Entry 7VXH (electron microscopy, 2.95 A resolution); this record covers chains B and D of the 4 polymer chains in the assembly.

== Chain B ==
Protein: Capsid protein VP2
From: Coxsackievirus B3
UniProt: P03313 (POLG_CXB3N); residues 1-263 here correspond to UniProt positions 70-332 (UniProt number = residue number + 69)
Sequence (263 residues; numbered 1 to 263; the number before each row is that of its first residue):
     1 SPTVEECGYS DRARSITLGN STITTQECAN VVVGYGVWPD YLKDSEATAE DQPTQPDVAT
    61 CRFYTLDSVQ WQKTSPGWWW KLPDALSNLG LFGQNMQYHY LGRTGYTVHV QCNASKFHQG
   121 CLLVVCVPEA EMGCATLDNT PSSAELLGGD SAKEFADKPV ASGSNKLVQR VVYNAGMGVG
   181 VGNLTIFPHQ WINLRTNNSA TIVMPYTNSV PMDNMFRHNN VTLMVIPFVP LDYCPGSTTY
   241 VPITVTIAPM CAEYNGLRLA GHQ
Unresolved in the structure: 1-7
Sequence notes: conflict S151 (Thr220 in P03313)

== Chain D ==
Protein: Capsid protein VP4
From: Coxsackievirus B3
UniProt: P03313 (POLG_CXB3N); numbering as in UniProt (aligned over 1-69)
Sequence (69 residues; numbered 1 to 69; the number before each row is that of its first residue):
     1 MGAQVSTQKT GAHETGLNAS GNSIIHYTNI NYYKDAASNS ANRQDFTQDP GKFTEPVKDI
    61 MIKSLPALN
Unresolved in the structure: 1, 14-24
Sequence notes: conflict G16 (Arg in P03313)

== How chain B and chain D interact ==
Residue-residue contacts (15; chain B residue first):
  S10(B) with N69(D), hydrogen bond (side chain-backbone)
  D11(B) with N69(D)
  R12(B) with L68(D)
  R14(B) with D59(D), salt bridge
  N30(B) with V57(D); D59(D), hydrogen bond
  V31(B) with V57(D); K58(D), hydrogen bond (backbone-backbone)
  V33(B) with P56(D), hydrogen bond (backbone-backbone); K58(D)
  G34(B) with P56(D)
  Y35(B) with K52(D); F53(D), hydrophobic
  W38(B) with K58(D)
  T196(B) with L68(D)
Interface residues without a listed pair, chain B (13 interface residues in all): V32, G36
Interface residues without a listed pair, chain D (10 interface residues in all): M61, A67

== Overview ==
The interface between chain B and chain D involves 13 residues on one side and 10 on the other, with 4
hydrogen bonds and 1 salt bridge. Polar contacts include R14(B)-D59(D), S10(B)-N69(D) and N30(B)-D59(D).
Here chain B is Capsid protein VP2 and chain D is Capsid protein VP4, both from Coxsackievirus B3. Entry 7VXH
(Coxsackievirus B3 full particle at pH7.4 (VP3-234Q)) was determined by electron microscopy together with
7VXZ, 7VY0, 7VY5, 7VY6, 7VYK, 7VYL and 3 further entries from the same study.
